Entry 7K0P (electron microscopy, 3.10 A resolution); this record covers chains E and H of the 8 polymer chains in the assembly.

== Chain E ==
Molecule: Serine palmitoyltransferase 1
From: Homo sapiens
Notes: EC 2.3.1.50
Reference sequence: O15269 (SPTC1_HUMAN); numbering as in UniProt (aligned over 1-473)
Amino-acid sequence (473 residues; numbered 1 to 473; the number before each row is that of its first residue):
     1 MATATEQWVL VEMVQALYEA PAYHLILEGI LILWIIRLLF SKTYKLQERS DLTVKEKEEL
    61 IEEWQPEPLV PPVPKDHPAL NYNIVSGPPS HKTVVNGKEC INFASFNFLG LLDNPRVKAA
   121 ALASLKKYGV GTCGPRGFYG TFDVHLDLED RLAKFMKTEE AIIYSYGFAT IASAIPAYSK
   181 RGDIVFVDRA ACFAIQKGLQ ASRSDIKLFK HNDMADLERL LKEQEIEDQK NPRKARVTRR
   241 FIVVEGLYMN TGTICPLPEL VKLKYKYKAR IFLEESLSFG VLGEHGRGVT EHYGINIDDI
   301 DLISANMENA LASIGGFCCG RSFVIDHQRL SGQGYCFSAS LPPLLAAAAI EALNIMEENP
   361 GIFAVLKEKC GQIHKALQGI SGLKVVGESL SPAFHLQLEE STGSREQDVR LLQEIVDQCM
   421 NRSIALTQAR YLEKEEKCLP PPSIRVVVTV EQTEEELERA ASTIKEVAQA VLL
Disordered / not traced: 1-9
UniProt features mapped onto this chain:
  - modified residue: Y164 (Phosphotyrosine)
  - natural variant: A20 (A20S: In ALS27), Y23 (Y23F: In ALS27), L38 (L38R: In ALS27; uncertain significance), L39 (deletion: In ALS27), F40 to S41 (deletion: In ALS27), C133 (C133W: In HSAN1A; C133Y: In HSAN1A), V144 (V144D: In HSAN1A), R239 (R239W: In a breast cancer sample), A310 (A310G: Found in a patient with HSAN1A; uncertain significance), S331 (S331F: In HSAN1A; S331Y: In ALS27 and HSAN1A), A352 (A352V: In HSAN1A), G387 (G387A: Does not affect catalytic activity towards serine)
  - mutagenesis: F138 (F138A: Decreased catalytic activity with L-serine and palmitoyl-CoA as substrates), Y164 (Y164F: Increased serine palmitoyltransferase activity and sphingolipid content), F337 (F337A: Strongly decreased catalytic activity with L-serine and palmitoyl-CoA as substrates), S338 (S338A: Decreased catalytic activity with L-serine and palmitoyl-CoA as substrates)
Reported in the primary citation:
  - post-translational modification sites: Y164 (citing earlier work)
  - disease-associated variants - A20S, S331F, S331Y: decreased binding to ORM1-like protein 3 (chain H) (proposed by the authors, not directly observed)
  - disease-associated variants - A20S, S331F, S331Y (proposed by the authors, not directly observed)

== Chain H ==
Molecule: ORM1-like protein 3
From: Homo sapiens
Reference sequence: Q8N138 (ORML3_HUMAN); residues 1-153 here = UniProt positions 1-153
Amino-acid sequence (153 residues; row label = number of the first residue in the row):
     1 MNVGTAHSEV NPNTRVMNSR GIWLSYVLAI GLLHIVLLSI PFVSVPVVWT LTNLIHNMGM
    61 YIFLHTVKGT PFETPDQGKA RLLTHWEQMD YGVQFTASRK FLTITPIVLY FLTSFYTKYD
   121 QIHFVLNTVS LMSVLIPKLP QLHGVRIFGI NKY
UniProt features mapped onto this chain:
  - region: M1 to M17 (Important for ceramide level-sensing)
  - modified residue: P137 (Hydroxyproline)
  - mutagenesis: N2 to M17 (Impaired negative regulation of SPT complex activity in the presence of ceramides), N2 to S8 (Impaired negative regulation of SPT complex activity in the presence of ceramides), N2 (Impaired negative regulation of SPT complex activity in the presence of ceramides), N13 (N13A: Disrupted ceramide binding; impaired negative regulation of SPT complex activity in the presence of ceramides; in the absence of ceramides, reduced affinity of SPT complex towards palmitoyl-CoA), V16 (V16R: Impaired negative regulation of SPT complex activity in the presence of ceramides), I22 (I22R: Impaired negative regulation of SPT complex activity in the presence of ceramides), F63 (F63P: Impaired negative regulation of SPT complex activity in the presence of ceramides; F63R: Impaired negative regulation of SPT complex activity in the presence of ceramides), H85 (H85A: No effect on the negative regulation of SPT complex activity in the presence of ceramides), P137 (P137A: Increased protein levels; decreased ubiquitination; increased negative regulation of SPT complex activity)

== Chain E / chain H interface ==
Contacting residue pairs (20; chain E residue first):
  F138(E) - M1(H)  hydrophobic
  P176(E) - Q77(H)
  S179(E) - Q77(H)
  K180(E) - E73(H)  salt bridge
  K180(E) - Q77(H)
  K180(E) - R81(H)
  R181(E) - D76(H)  hydrogen bond (side chain-backbone)
  R181(E) - Q77(H)  hydrogen bond (backbone-backbone)
  S202(E) - Q77(H)
  R233(E) - G149(H)  hydrogen bond (side chain-backbone)
  R233(E) - K152(H)
  R233(E) - Y153(H)
  K234(E) - Y153(H)
  V237(E) - Y153(H)  hydrophobic
  H327(E) - E73(H)  salt bridge
  L330(E) - N2(H)
  S331(E) - E73(H)  hydrogen bond
  C336(E) - N2(H)
  F337(E) - V3(H)
  F337(E) - T5(H)
Also at the interface, not in a pair above, chain E (19 interface residues in all): A177, A201, R203, N231, Q333
Also at the interface, not in a pair above, chain H (14 interface residues in all): G4, P75, K79

== In short ==
19 residues of chain E face 14 of chain H across their interface; the contacts include 4 hydrogen bonds and 2
salt bridges. Polar contacts include K180(E)-E73(H), H327(E)-E73(H) and R181(E)-D76(H). The paper reports that
A20S, S331F and S331Y of chain E reduce binding to ORM1-like protein 3 (chain H); a modification site at
Y164(E).
Here chain E is Serine palmitoyltransferase 1 and chain H is ORM1-like protein 3, both from Homo sapiens.
Entry 7K0P (Human serine palmitoyltransferase complex SPTLC1/SPLTC2/ssSPTa/ORMDL3, class 4) was determined by
electron microscopy together with 7K0I, 7K0J, 7K0K, 7K0L, 7K0M, 7K0N, 7K0O and 7K0Q from the same study.
